7YO1 - chains D and F of the 8 polymer chains in the assembly; structure by electron microscopy, 3.60 A resolution.

[Chain D (and F)]
Protein: Leucine-rich repeat-containing protein 26
Organism: Homo sapiens
Notes: chain F of this document is another copy of the same molecule, construct and numbering; everything in this record applies to it too
UniProt: Q2I0M4 (LRC26_HUMAN); numbering as in UniProt (aligned over 1-334)
Chain sequence (334 residues; each row starts with the number of its first residue):
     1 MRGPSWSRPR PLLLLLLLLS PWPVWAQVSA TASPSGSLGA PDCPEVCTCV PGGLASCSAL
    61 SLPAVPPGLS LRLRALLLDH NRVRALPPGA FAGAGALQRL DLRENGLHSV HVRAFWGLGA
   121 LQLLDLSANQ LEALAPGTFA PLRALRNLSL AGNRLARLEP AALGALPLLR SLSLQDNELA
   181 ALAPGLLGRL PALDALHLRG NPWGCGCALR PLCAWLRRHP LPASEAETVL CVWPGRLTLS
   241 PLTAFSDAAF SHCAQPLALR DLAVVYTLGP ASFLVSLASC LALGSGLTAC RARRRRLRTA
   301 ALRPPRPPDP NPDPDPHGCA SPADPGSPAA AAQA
Unresolved in the structure: 1-42, 306-334
Cystine bridges: Cys43-Cys49, Cys47-Cys57, Cys205-Cys231
UniProt features mapped onto this chain:
  - glycosylation: Asn147 (N-linked (GlcNAc...) asparagine)

[Interface between chain D and chain F]
Residue-residue contacts (10; chain D residue first):
  Ala64(D) - Asp176(F)
  Pro88(D) - Gly200(F)
  Pro88(D) - Pro202(F)
  Arg113(D) - Leu230(F)
  Arg113(D) - Cys231(F)  hydrogen bond (side chain-backbone)
  Arg113(D) - Val232(F)
  Arg113(D) - Leu239(F)
  Arg113(D) - Ser240(F)
  Trp116(D) - Leu230(F)  hydrophobic
  Trp116(D) - Leu239(F)  hydrophobic
Other interface residues (no listed pair), chain D (10 interface residues in all): Val65, Pro67, Arg82, Pro87, Gly89, Ala92
Other interface residues (no listed pair), chain F (12 interface residues in all): Glu104, Arg199, Trp233, Thr238

[In short]
The interface between chain D and chain F involves 10 residues on one side and 12 on the other; the contacts
include 1 hydrogen bond. The hydrogen-bonded pair is Arg113(D)-Cys231(F).
Both chains are Leucine-rich repeat-containing protein 26 (Homo sapiens). Entry 7YO1 (Cryo-EM structure of
RCK1 mutated human Slo1-LRRC26 complex) was determined by electron microscopy.
